Entry 4KOE (X-ray diffraction, 3.02 A resolution); this record covers chains B and G of the 8 polymer chains in the assembly.

Chain B:
Name: DNA topoisomerase 4 subunit A
From: Streptococcus pneumoniae
Notes: EC 5.99.1.3; fragment: ParC55
UniProtKB: P72525 (PARC_STRPN); residue numbers follow UniProt; this construct covers 1-488
Amino-acid sequence (496 residues; row label = number of the first residue in the row):
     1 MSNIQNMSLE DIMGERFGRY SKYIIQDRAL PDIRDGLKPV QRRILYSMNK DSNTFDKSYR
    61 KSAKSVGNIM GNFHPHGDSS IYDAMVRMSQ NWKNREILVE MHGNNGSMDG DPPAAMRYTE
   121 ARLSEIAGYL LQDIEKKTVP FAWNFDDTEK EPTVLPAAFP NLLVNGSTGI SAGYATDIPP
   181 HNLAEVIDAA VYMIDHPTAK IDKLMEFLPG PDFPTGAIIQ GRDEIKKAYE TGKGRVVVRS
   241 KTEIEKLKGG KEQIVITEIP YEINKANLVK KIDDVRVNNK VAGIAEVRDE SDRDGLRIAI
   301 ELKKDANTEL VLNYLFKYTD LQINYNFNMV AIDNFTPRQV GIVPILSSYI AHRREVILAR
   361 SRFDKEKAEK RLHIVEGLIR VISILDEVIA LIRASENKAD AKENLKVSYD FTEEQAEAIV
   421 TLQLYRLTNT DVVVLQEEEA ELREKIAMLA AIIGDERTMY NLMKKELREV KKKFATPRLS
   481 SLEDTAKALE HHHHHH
Unresolved in the structure: 1-2, 485-496
Differences from the reference sequence: engineered mutation Thr-257 (Ile in P72525); expression tag (489-496)
Metal / ion sites: Mg2+: Phe-316, Thr-319, Gln-322
UniProt features mapped onto this chain:
  - active site: Tyr-118 (O-(5'-phospho-DNA)-tyrosine intermediate)
  - site: Lys-38 (Interaction with DNA), His-74 (Interaction with DNA), His-76 (Interaction with DNA), Arg-87 (Interaction with DNA), Lys-93 (Interaction with DNA), Arg-117 (Transition state stabilizer)

Chain G:
Molecule: E-site DNA3
Sequence (7 nucleotides; numbered 9 to 15; the number before each row is that of its first residue):
     9 CGTGCAT

Chain B / chain G interface:
Contacting residue pairs (20):
  Arg-28(B) with DC13(G), phosphate contact; DA14(G), salt bridge to the phosphate
  Lys-38(B) with DG12(G), phosphate contact; DC13(G), salt bridge to the phosphate
  Val-40(B) with DC13(G), sugar contact; DA14(G), phosphate contact
  His-74(B) with DA14(G), salt bridge to the phosphate
  His-76(B) with DA14(G), hydrogen bond to the phosphate; DT15(G), salt bridge to the phosphate
  Gly-77(B) with DT15(G), hydrogen bond to the phosphate
  Ser-80(B) with DA14(G), base contact; DT15(G), base contact
  Ala-84(B) with DC13(G), phosphate contact
  Arg-87(B) with DG12(G), salt bridge to the phosphate
  Lys-93(B) with DG12(G), phosphate contact
  Thr-168(B) with DG12(G), sugar contact; DC13(G), phosphate contact
  Ile-170(B) with DT11(G), base contact; DG12(G), hydrogen bond to the base
  Glu-262(B) with DT11(G), phosphate contact
Interface residues without a listed pair, chain B (16 interface residues in all): Asp-27, Gln-41, Pro-75

Overview:
16 residues of chain B and 5 residues of chain G are in contact; the contacts include 3 hydrogen bonds and 5
salt bridges. Polar contacts include Ile-170(B)/DG12(G), His-76(B)/DA14(G) and Gly-77(B)/DT15(G). Curated
annotation (UniProt) lists active-site residue Tyr-118(B) on chain B.
Here chain B is DNA topoisomerase 4 subunit A (Streptococcus pneumoniae) and chain G is E-site DNA3. Entry
4KOE (Quinolone(Trovafloxacin)-DNA cleavage complex of type IV topoisomerase from S. pneumoniae) was
determined by X-ray diffraction.
